3HS2 - chains A and B of the 3 polymer chains in the assembly; structure by X-ray diffraction, 2.20 A resolution.

== Chain A (and B) ==
Protein: Prevent host death protein
From: Enterobacteria phage P1
Notes: fragment: N-terminal domain:; chain B of this document is another copy of the same molecule, construct and numbering; everything in this record applies to it too
UniProt: Q06253 (PHD_BPP1); numbering as in UniProt (aligned over 1-58)
Chain sequence (58 residues; numbered 1 to 58; the number before each row is that of its first residue):
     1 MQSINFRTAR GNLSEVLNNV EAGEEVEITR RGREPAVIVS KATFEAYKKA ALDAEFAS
Disordered / not traced: 57-58
Curated features (UniProtKB/Swiss-Prot):
  - region: A50 to S58 (Sufficient for antitoxin activity, its presence prevents formation of a doc-EF-Tu complex)
  - mutagenesis: F44 (F44A: Significantly decreases repressor activity, binds DNA less well, inhibits doc normally), Y47 (Y47A: Decreases repressor activity, binds DNA less well, inhibits doc normally), K48 (K48M: Decreases repressor activity, binds DNA less well, inhibits doc normally)
What the authors report for this chain:
  - self-association interface (contacts with another copy of this molecule); pairs are residue here / residue on that copy: E25-K48 (salt bridge), A36
  - mutagenesis - F44A, Y47A, K48M: decreased binding to DNA
  - allosteric site: F44, Y47

== How chain A and chain B interact ==
Contacting residue pairs - 54 pairs, chain A then chain B:
  M1(A) - K41(B)
  M1(A) - E45(B)
  F6(A) - L13(B)  hydrophobic
  F6(A) - S14(B)
  F6(A) - L17(B)  hydrophobic
  R10(A) - R10(B)
  R10(A) - L13(B)
  L13(A) - F6(B)  hydrophobic
  S14(A) - F6(B)
  L17(A) - F6(B)  hydrophobic
  L17(A) - R30(B)
  L17(A) - A36(B)  hydrophobic
  N18(A) - R30(B)  hydrogen bond
  N18(A) - R33(B)  hydrogen bond
  E21(A) - R30(B)  salt bridge
  E21(A) - R33(B)  salt bridge
  E21(A) - E34(B)
  E25(A) - F44(B)
  E25(A) - K48(B)  salt bridge
  E27(A) - K41(B)
  R30(A) - S14(B)
  R30(A) - L17(B)
  R30(A) - N18(B)  hydrogen bond
  R33(A) - N18(B)  hydrogen bond
  R33(A) - E21(B)  salt bridge
  E34(A) - E21(B)  hydrogen bond (backbone-side chain)
  P35(A) - K41(B)  hydrogen bond (backbone-backbone)
  A36(A) - L17(B)  hydrophobic
  A36(A) - I38(B)  hydrophobic
  A36(A) - V39(B)
  V37(A) - V37(B)
  V37(A) - I38(B)
  V37(A) - V39(B)  hydrogen bond (backbone-backbone)
  V37(A) - K41(B)
  V37(A) - F44(B)  hydrophobic
  I38(A) - V37(B)
  V39(A) - A36(B)
  V39(A) - V37(B)  hydrogen bond (backbone-backbone)
  V39(A) - F44(B)  hydrophobic
  S40(A) - P35(B)
  K41(A) - E27(B)  salt bridge
  K41(A) - P35(B)  hydrogen bond (backbone-backbone)
  K41(A) - A36(B)
  F44(A) - V37(B)  hydrophobic
  F44(A) - V39(B)  hydrophobic
  F44(A) - F44(B)  hydrophobic
  F44(A) - Y47(B)  hydrophobic
  Y47(A) - F44(B)  hydrophobic
  Y47(A) - Y47(B)
  Y47(A) - A51(B)
  K48(A) - Y47(B)
  A50(A) - A51(B)  hydrophobic
  A51(A) - A50(B)  hydrophobic
  A54(A) - A54(B)  hydrophobic
Other interface residues (no listed pair), chain A (29 interface residues in all): A9, V20, I28
Other interface residues (no listed pair), chain B (29 interface residues in all): A9, V20, E25, I28, S40

== Overview ==
Chain A and chain B each contribute 29 residues to their interface, with 9 hydrogen bonds and 5 salt bridges.
Among the polar pairs are E21(A)-R30(B), E21(A)-R33(B) and E25(A)-K48(B). The paper reports that F44A, Y47A
and K48M of chain A reduce binding to DNA; an allosteric site at F44(A) and Y47(A).
Both chains are Prevent host death protein (Enterobacteria phage P1). Entry 3HS2 (Crystal structure of PHD
truncated to residue 57 in an orthorhombic space group) was determined by X-ray diffraction (same publication
as 3K33 and 3HRY).
